PDB entry 7XF6 | X-ray diffraction, 1.30 A resolution | chain A

== Chain A ==
Molecule: Lysozyme C
Source organism: Homo sapiens
Notes: EC 3.2.1.17
Reference sequence: P61626 (LYSC_HUMAN); residues 19-148 here = UniProt positions 19-148
Chain sequence (130 residues; numbered 19 to 148; the number before each row is that of its first residue):
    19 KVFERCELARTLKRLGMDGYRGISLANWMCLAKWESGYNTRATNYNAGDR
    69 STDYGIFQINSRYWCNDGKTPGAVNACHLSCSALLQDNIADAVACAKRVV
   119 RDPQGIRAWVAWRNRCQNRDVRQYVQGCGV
Disulfides: Cys24-Cys146, Cys48-Cys134, Cys83-Cys99, Cys95-Cys113
Curated features (UniProtKB/Swiss-Prot):
  - active site: Glu53, Asp71

== Summary ==
UniProt lists active-site residues Glu53 and Asp71.
Chain A is Lysozyme C (Homo sapiens); the structure, Crystal Structure of Human Lysozyme, was determined by
X-ray diffraction together with 7XF7 and 7XF8 from the same study.
